Entry 6BWB (X-ray diffraction, 2.30 A resolution); this record covers chains A and B.

# Chain A
Name: Importin subunit alpha-3
From: Homo sapiens
Reference sequence: O00629 (IMA3_HUMAN); residue numbers follow UniProt; this construct covers 64-521
Chain sequence (459 residues; each row starts with the number of its first residue):
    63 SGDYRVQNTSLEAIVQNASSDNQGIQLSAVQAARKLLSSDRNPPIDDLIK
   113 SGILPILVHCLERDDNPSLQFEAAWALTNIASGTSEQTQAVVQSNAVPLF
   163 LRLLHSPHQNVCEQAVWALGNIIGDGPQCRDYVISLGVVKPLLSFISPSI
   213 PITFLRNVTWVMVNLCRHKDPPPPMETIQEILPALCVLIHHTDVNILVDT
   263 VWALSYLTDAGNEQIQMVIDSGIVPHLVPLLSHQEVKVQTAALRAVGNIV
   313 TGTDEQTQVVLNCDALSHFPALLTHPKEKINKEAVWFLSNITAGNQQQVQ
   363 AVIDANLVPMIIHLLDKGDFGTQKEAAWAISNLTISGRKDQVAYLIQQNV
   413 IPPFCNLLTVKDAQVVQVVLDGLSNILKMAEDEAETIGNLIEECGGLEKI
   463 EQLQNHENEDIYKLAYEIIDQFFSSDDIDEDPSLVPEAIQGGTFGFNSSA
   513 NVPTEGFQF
Not modelled in the structure: 63-71, 488-521
Construct notes: expression tag (63)

# Chain B
Name: Protein W
From: Hendra virus
Reference sequence: P0C1C6 (W_HENDH); residues 409-448 here = UniProt positions 409-448
Chain sequence (41 residues; row label = number of the first residue in the row):
   408 SRSLNMLGRKTCLGRRVVQPGMFADYPPTKKARVLLRRMSN
Not modelled in the structure: 408-418, 445-448
Construct notes: expression tag (408)
What the authors report for this chain:
  - mutagenesis - R422A/R423A, R422D/R423D, K437A/K438A, K437D/K438D: abolished binding to Importin subunit alpha-3 (chain A)

# Interface between chain A and chain B
Pairs across the interface - 76 pairs, chain A then chain B:
  Arg96(A) - Leu442(B)
  Ser100(A) - Arg440(B)
  Ser100(A) - Val441(B)
  Ser100(A) - Leu442(B)  hydrogen bond (backbone-backbone)
  Arg103(A) - Arg444(B)
  Phe133(A) - Arg440(B)
  Trp137(A) - Arg440(B)  hydrogen bond (side chain-backbone)
  Trp137(A) - Leu442(B)  hydrophobic
  Asn141(A) - Ala439(B)
  Asn141(A) - Arg440(B)  hydrogen bond (side chain-backbone)
  Ala143(A) - Lys437(B)
  Ser144(A) - Lys437(B)
  Ser144(A) - Lys438(B)
  Ser144(A) - Ala439(B)
  Gly145(A) - Lys437(B)  hydrogen bond (backbone-side chain)
  Thr146(A) - Lys437(B)
  Ser147(A) - Lys437(B)
  Thr150(A) - Lys437(B)  hydrogen bond
  Gln176(A) - Arg440(B)  hydrogen bond
  Trp179(A) - Lys438(B)  hydrogen bond (side chain-backbone)
  Trp179(A) - Ala439(B)
  Trp179(A) - Arg440(B)
  Gly182(A) - Thr436(B)
  Asn183(A) - Lys437(B)
  Asn183(A) - Lys438(B)  hydrogen bond (side chain-backbone)
  Gly186(A) - Thr436(B)
  Asp187(A) - Lys437(B)  salt bridge
  Trp222(A) - Pro435(B)  hydrogen bond (side chain-backbone)
  Trp222(A) - Thr436(B)
  Trp222(A) - Lys438(B)
  Asn226(A) - Thr436(B)  hydrogen bond (side chain-backbone)
  Arg229(A) - Tyr433(B)
  Arg229(A) - Pro434(B)  hydrogen bond (side chain-backbone)
  Arg229(A) - Pro435(B)  hydrogen bond (side chain-backbone)
  Arg229(A) - Thr436(B)
  Asp261(A) - Pro434(B)
  Trp264(A) - Phe430(B)
  Trp264(A) - Asp432(B)
  Trp264(A) - Tyr433(B)  hydrophobic
  Trp264(A) - Pro434(B)
  Tyr268(A) - Tyr433(B)
  Thr302(A) - Phe430(B)
  Thr302(A) - Asp432(B)
  Arg306(A) - Phe430(B)
  Asn310(A) - Val425(B)
  Val312(A) - Arg422(B)  hydrogen bond (backbone-side chain)
  Thr313(A) - Arg422(B)
  Thr313(A) - Arg423(B)
  Gly314(A) - Arg422(B)  hydrogen bond (backbone-side chain)
  Thr315(A) - Arg422(B)
  Asp316(A) - Arg422(B)  salt bridge
  Thr319(A) - Arg422(B)  hydrogen bond
  Glu345(A) - Met429(B)
  Glu345(A) - Phe430(B)  hydrogen bond (side chain-backbone)
  Trp348(A) - Arg423(B)  hydrogen bond (side chain-backbone)
  Trp348(A) - Val424(B)  hydrogen bond (side chain-backbone)
  Trp348(A) - Val425(B)
  Trp348(A) - Met429(B)  hydrophobic
  Trp348(A) - Phe430(B)  hydrophobic
  Ser351(A) - Arg423(B)  hydrogen bond
  Asn352(A) - Arg422(B)  hydrogen bond (backbone-side chain)
  Asn352(A) - Arg423(B)  hydrogen bond (side chain-backbone)
  Ala355(A) - Arg422(B)
  Gly356(A) - Arg422(B)
  Gln360(A) - Arg422(B)  hydrogen bond
  Glu387(A) - Arg423(B)  salt bridge
  Glu387(A) - Met429(B)
  Trp390(A) - Cys419(B)
  Trp390(A) - Leu420(B)  hydrophobic
  Trp390(A) - Arg423(B)
  Ser393(A) - Leu420(B)
  Asn394(A) - Leu420(B)
  Asn394(A) - Gly421(B)  hydrogen bond (side chain-backbone)
  Thr396(A) - Leu420(B)
  Ile397(A) - Leu420(B)  hydrophobic
  Ile397(A) - Gly421(B)
Interface residues without a listed pair, chain A (56 interface residues in all): Ser101, Asp102, Thr140, Val225, Leu305, Lys344, Ile353, Val430, Asp433, Asn437
Interface residues without a listed pair, chain B (23 interface residues in all): Gln426, Pro427

# In short
Chain A and chain B form an interface of 56 and 23 residues respectively, with 23 hydrogen bonds and 3 salt
bridges. Polar contacts include Asp187(A)-Lys437(B), Asp316(A)-Arg422(B) and Glu387(A)-Arg423(B). From the
paper: R422A/R423A, R422D/R423D and K437A/K438A of chain B, among others, abolish binding to Importin subunit
alpha-3 (chain A).
Here chain A is Importin subunit alpha-3 (Homo sapiens) and chain B is Protein W (Hendra virus). Entry 6BWB
(Hendra virus W protein C-terminus in complex with Importin alpha 3 crystal form 3) was determined by X-ray
diffraction, deposited together with 6BVV, 6BW9 and 6BWA.
